Entry 1SYV (X-ray diffraction, 1.70 A resolution); this record covers chains A and B of the 3 polymer chains in the assembly.

Chain A:
Protein: MHC class I antigen
Organism: Homo sapiens
Reference sequence: P30481 (1B44_HUMAN); residues 1-276 here correspond to UniProt positions 25-300 (UniProt number = residue number + 24)
Sequence (276 residues; numbered 1 to 276; the number before each row is that of its first residue):
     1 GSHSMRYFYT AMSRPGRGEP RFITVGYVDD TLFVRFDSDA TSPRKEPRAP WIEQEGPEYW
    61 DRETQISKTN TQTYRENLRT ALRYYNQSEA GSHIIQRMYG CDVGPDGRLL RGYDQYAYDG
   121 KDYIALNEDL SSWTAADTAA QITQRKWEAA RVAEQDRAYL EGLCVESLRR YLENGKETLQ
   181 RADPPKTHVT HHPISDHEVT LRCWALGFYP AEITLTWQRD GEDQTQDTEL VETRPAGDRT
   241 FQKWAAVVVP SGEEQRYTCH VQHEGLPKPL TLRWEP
Disulfide bonds: Cys-101/Cys-164, Cys-203/Cys-259

Chain B:
Protein: Beta-2-microglobulin
Organism: Homo sapiens
Reference sequence: P61769 (B2MG_HUMAN); residues 1-99 here correspond to UniProt positions 21-119 (UniProt number = residue number + 20)
Sequence (100 residues; row label = number of the first residue in the row; numbering starts at 0):
     0 MIQRTPKIQV YSRHPAENGK SNFLNCYVSG FHPSDIEVDL LKNGERIEKV EHSDLSFSKD
    60 WSFYLLYYTE FTPTEKDEYA CRVNHVTLSQ PKIVKWDRDM
Disordered / not traced: 0
Construct notes: initiating methionine (0)
Curated features (UniProtKB/Swiss-Prot):
  - modified residue: Gln-2 (Pyrrolidone carboxylic acid)
  - glycosylation: Ile-1 (N-linked (Glc) (glycation) isoleucine), Lys-19 (N-linked (Glc) (glycation) lysine), Lys-41 (N-linked (Glc) (glycation) lysine), Lys-48 (N-linked (Glc) (glycation) lysine), Lys-58 (N-linked (Glc) (glycation) lysine), Lys-91 (N-linked (Glc) (glycation) lysine), Lys-94 (N-linked (Glc) (glycation) lysine)
Disulfide bonds: Cys-25/Cys-80

Chain A / chain B interface:
Contacting residue pairs - 53 pairs, chain A then chain B:
  Phe-8(A) / Phe-56(B)  hydrophobic
  Tyr-9(A) / Phe-56(B)
  Thr-10(A) / Phe-56(B)
  Thr-10(A) / Phe-62(B)
  Met-12(A) / Ser-33(B)  hydrogen bond
  Val-25(A) / Asp-53(B)
  Val-25(A) / Leu-54(B)
  Val-25(A) / Ser-55(B)
  Tyr-27(A) / Ser-55(B)  hydrogen bond
  Tyr-27(A) / Tyr-63(B)
  Leu-32(A) / Asp-53(B)
  Arg-35(A) / Asp-53(B)  salt bridge
  Arg-48(A) / Asp-53(B)
  Ile-94(A) / Pro-32(B)  hydrophobic
  Ile-94(A) / Ser-33(B)
  Gln-96(A) / His-31(B)  hydrogen bond
  Gln-96(A) / Phe-56(B)
  Gln-96(A) / Trp-60(B)  hydrogen bond (side chain-backbone)
  Gln-96(A) / Phe-62(B)
  Arg-97(A) / Phe-56(B)
  Gln-115(A) / Trp-60(B)
  Tyr-116(A) / Trp-60(B)
  Ala-117(A) / Trp-60(B)  hydrophobic
  Asp-119(A) / His-31(B)
  Gly-120(A) / His-31(B)  hydrogen bond (backbone-side chain)
  Gly-120(A) / Trp-60(B)
  Asp-122(A) / Trp-60(B)  hydrogen bond
  His-192(A) / Asp-98(B)  salt bridge
  Arg-202(A) / Asp-98(B)  hydrogen bond (side chain-backbone)
  Arg-202(A) / Met-99(B)
  Trp-204(A) / Asp-98(B)
  Trp-204(A) / Met-99(B)
  Val-231(A) / Gln-8(B)
  Glu-232(A) / Lys-6(B)  salt bridge
  Glu-232(A) / Gln-8(B)  hydrogen bond (backbone-side chain)
  Glu-232(A) / Tyr-26(B)
  Glu-232(A) / Ser-28(B)  hydrogen bond
  Thr-233(A) / Tyr-26(B)
  Arg-234(A) / Gln-8(B)  hydrogen bond
  Arg-234(A) / Tyr-10(B)
  Arg-234(A) / Met-99(B)  hydrogen bond (side chain-backbone)
  Pro-235(A) / Tyr-10(B)  hydrogen bond (backbone-side chain)
  Pro-235(A) / Asn-24(B)
  Pro-235(A) / Tyr-26(B)
  Pro-235(A) / Leu-65(B)  hydrophobic
  Ala-236(A) / Arg-12(B)  hydrogen bond (backbone-side chain)
  Ala-236(A) / Asn-24(B)  hydrogen bond (backbone-side chain)
  Gly-237(A) / Arg-12(B)
  Asp-238(A) / Arg-12(B)
  Gln-242(A) / Tyr-10(B)
  Gln-242(A) / Ser-11(B)  hydrogen bond (side chain-backbone)
  Gln-242(A) / Arg-12(B)  hydrogen bond (side chain-backbone)
  Trp-244(A) / Met-99(B)  hydrogen bond (side chain-backbone)
Other interface residues (no listed pair), chain A (34 interface residues in all): Arg-17, Ile-23, Met-98
Other interface residues (no listed pair), chain B (26 interface residues in all): Ile-1, Arg-3, His-13, Asp-34, Asp-59

Overview:
34 residues of chain A face 26 of chain B across their interface; the contacts include 17 hydrogen bonds and 3
salt bridges. Among the polar pairs are Arg-35(A)/Asp-53(B), His-192(A)/Asp-98(B) and Glu-232(A)/Lys-6(B).
Here chain A is MHC class I antigen and chain B is Beta-2-microglobulin, both from Homo sapiens. Entry 1SYV
(HLA-B*4405 complexed to the dominant self ligand EEFGRAYGF) was determined by X-ray diffraction together with
1SYS from the same study.
